Entry 6V1A (X-ray diffraction, 2.29 A resolution); this record covers chains C and E of the 5 polymer chains in the assembly.

# Chain C
Molecule: Fibrinogen beta 74cit69-81
Sequence (13 residues; each row starts with the number of its first residue):
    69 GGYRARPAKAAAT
Modified positions: R74 (citrulline; CIR)

# Chain E
Molecule: M134 TCR beta chain
Organism: Mus musculus
Sequence (242 residues; row label = number of the first residue in the row; note: 13 numbers in that range are skipped by the numbering (no residue carries them; nothing is unmodelled there)):
     3 AVFQTPNYHVTQVGNEVSFNCKQTLGHDT
    39 MYWYKQDSKKLLKIMFSYNNKQL
    66 IVNETVP
    74 RRFSPQSS
    83 DKAHLNLRIKSVEPEDSAVYLCASSLDWASQNTLYFGAGTRLSVLEDLNK
   133 VFPPEVAVFEPSEAEISHTQKATLVCLATGFFPDHVELSWWVNGKEVHSG
   183 VCTDPQPLKEQPALNDSRYALSSRLRVSATFWQNPRNHFRCQVQFYGLSE
   233 NDEWTQDRAKPVTQIVSAEAWGRAD
Cystine bridges: C23-C104, C158-C223

# Interface between chain C and chain E
Contacting residue pairs - 8 pairs, chain C then chain E:
  R72(C) with Q113(E)
  A73(C) with W110(E)
  P75(C) with D109(E); W110(E)
  K77(C) with D30(E)
  A78(C) with D30(E), hydrogen bond (backbone-side chain); N58(E); K84(E)
Other interface residues (no listed pair), chain C (6 interface residues in all): A76
Other interface residues (no listed pair), chain E (8 interface residues in all): L108, A111

# In short
6 residues of chain C face 8 of chain E across their interface; the contacts include 1 hydrogen bond. The
hydrogen-bonded pair is A78(C)-D30(E).
Chain C is Fibrinogen beta 74cit69-81 and chain E is M134 TCR beta chain (Mus musculus); the structure, immune
receptor complex, was determined by X-ray diffraction, deposited together with 6V0Y, 6V13, 6V15, 6V18 and
6V19.
